Entry 7WX6 (X-ray diffraction, 2.27 A resolution); this record covers chain A.

Chain A:
Name: N-acetyltransferase
Organism: Legionella pneumophila
Reference sequence: Q5C8M4 (Q5C8M4_LEGPN); residue numbers follow UniProt; this construct covers 1-286
Amino-acid sequence (305 residues; row label = number of the first residue in the row; numbers below 1 keep their minus sign (Met-18 is residue -18)):
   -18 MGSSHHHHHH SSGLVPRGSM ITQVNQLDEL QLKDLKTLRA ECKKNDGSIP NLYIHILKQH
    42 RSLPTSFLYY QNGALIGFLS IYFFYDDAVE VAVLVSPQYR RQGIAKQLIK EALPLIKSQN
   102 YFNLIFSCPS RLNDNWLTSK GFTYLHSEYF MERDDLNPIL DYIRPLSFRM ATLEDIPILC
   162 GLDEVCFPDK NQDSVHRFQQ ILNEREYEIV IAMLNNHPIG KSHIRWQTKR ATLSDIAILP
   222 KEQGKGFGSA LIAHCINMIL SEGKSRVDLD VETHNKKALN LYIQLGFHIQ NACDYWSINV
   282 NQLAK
Unresolved in the structure: -18 to -4, 66-68, 97-104, 142-143, 170-173, 281-286
Differences from the reference sequence: initiating methionine (-18); expression tag (-17 to 0)
Residues lining bound ligands:
  - chloramphenicol (CLM): Asn32, Leu33, Tyr34, Ile35, Glu129, Phe131, Glu253, Tyr276
  - coenzyme A (COA), molecule 1: Asp27, Pro31, Val74, Leu75, Val76, Tyr80, Arg81, Arg82, Gln83, Gly84, Ile85, Ala86, Lys87, Phe107, Ser108, Cys109, Pro110, Leu113, Asn114, Trp117, Lys121
  - coenzyme A (COA), molecule 2: Cys167, Phe168, Ser215, Asp216, Ile217, Ala218, Ile219, Glu223, Gln224, Gly225, Lys226, Gly227, Phe228, Gly229, Ser230, Asp251, Val252, Asn261, Leu262, Tyr263, Gln265

In short:
Chain A binds coenzyme A and chloramphenicol.
Chain A is N-acetyltransferase (Legionella pneumophila); the structure, A Legionella acetyltransferase VipF,
was determined by X-ray diffraction, deposited together with 7WX5 and 7WX7.
